PDB entry 7PEV | electron microscopy, 6.00 A resolution (low resolution: residue-level contacts below are approximate; hydrogen-bond / salt-bridge calls are withheld) | chains J and K of the 18 polymer chains in the assembly

# Chain J
Molecule: 702-nt DNA strand
Organism: synthetic construct
Sequence (702 nucleotides; numbered 1 to 702; the number before each row is that of its first residue):
     1 ATCGGCACTG GAACAGGATG TATATATGTG ACACGTGCCT GGAGACTAGG GAGTAATCCC
    61 CTTGGCGGTT AAAACGCGGG GGACAGCGCG TACGTGCGTT TAAGCGGTGC TAGAGCTGTC
   121 TACGACCAAT TGAGCGGCCT CGGCACCGGG ATTCTCCAGG GGATCCGGAT GCTCGGGTCC
   181 GGCACTGGAA CAGGATGTAT ATATGTGACA CGTGCCTGGA GACTAGGGAG TAATCCCCTT
   241 GGCGGTTAAA ACGCGGGGGA CAGCGCGTAC GTGCGTTTAA GCGGTGCTAG AGCTGTCTAC
   301 GACCAATTGA GCGGCCTCGG CACCGGGATT CTCCAGGGGA TCCGGATGCT CGGGTCCGGC
   361 ACTGGAACAG GATGTATATA TGTGACACGT GCCTGGAGAC TAGGGAGTAA TCCCCTTGGC
   421 GGTTAAAACG CGGGGGACAG CGCGTACGTG CGTTTAAGCG GTGCTAGAGC TGTCTACGAC
   481 CAATTGAGCG GCCTCGGCAC CGGGATTCTC CAGGGGATCC GGATGCTCGG GTCCGGCACT
   541 GGAACAGGAT GTATATATGT GACACGTGCC TGGAGACTAG GGAGTAATCC CCTTGGCGGT
   601 TAAAACGCGG GGGACAGCGC GTACGTGCGT TTAAGCGGTG CTAGAGCTGT CTACGACCAA
   661 TTGAGCGGCC TCGGCACCGG GATTCTCCAG GGGATCCGGG AT
Not modelled in the structure: 1-180, 352-524, 701-702

# Chain K
Name: Histone H3.2
Organism: Homo sapiens
Reference sequence: Q71DI3 (H32_HUMAN); residues 0-135 here correspond to UniProt positions 1-136 (UniProt number = residue number + 1)
Sequence (136 residues; each row starts with the number of its first residue; numbering starts at 0):
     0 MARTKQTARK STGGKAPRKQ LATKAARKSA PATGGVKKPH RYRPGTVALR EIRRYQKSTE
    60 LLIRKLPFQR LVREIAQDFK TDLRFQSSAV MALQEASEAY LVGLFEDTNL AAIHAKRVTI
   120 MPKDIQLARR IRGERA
Not modelled in the structure: 0-36, 134-135
Construct notes: engineered mutation Ala-110 (Cys111 in Q71DI3)
Swiss-Prot annotation at these positions:
  - modified residue: Arg-2 (Asymmetric dimethylarginine), Thr-3 (Phosphothreonine), Lys-4 (Allysine), Gln-5 (5-glutamyl dopamine), Thr-6 (Phosphothreonine), Arg-8 (Citrulline), Lys-9 (N6,N6,N6-trimethyllysine), Ser-10 (ADP-ribosylserine), Thr-11 (Phosphothreonine), Lys-14 (N6-(2-hydroxyisobutyryl)lysine), Arg-17 (Asymmetric dimethylarginine), Lys-18 (N6-(2-hydroxyisobutyryl)lysine), Lys-23 (N6-(2-hydroxyisobutyryl)lysine), Arg-26 (Citrulline), Lys-27 (N6,N6,N6-trimethyllysine), Ser-28 (ADP-ribosylserine), Lys-36 (N6,N6,N6-trimethyllysine), Lys-37 (N6-methyllysine), Tyr-41 (Phosphotyrosine), Lys-56 (N6,N6,N6-trimethyllysine) and 8 more in UniProt
  - lipidation: Lys-18 (N6-decanoyllysine)

# Chain J / chain K interface
Contacting residue pairs (29; chain J residue first):
  DG197(J) / Tyr-41(K)
  DG197(J) / Arg-49(K)
  DT198(J) / Arg-49(K)
  DT198(J) / Arg-53(K)
  DA199(J) / Lys-56(K)
  DC261(J) / Lys-115(K)
  DG271(J) / Arg-40(K)
  DG271(J) / Pro-43(K)
  DG271(J) / Gly-44(K)
  DT272(J) / Arg-40(K)
  DT272(J) / Pro-43(K)
  DT272(J) / Gly-44(K)
  DT272(J) / Thr-45(K)
  DT272(J) / Val-46(K)
  DT272(J) / Ala-47(K)
  DG273(J) / His-39(K)
  DG273(J) / Arg-40(K)
  DG273(J) / Tyr-41(K)
  DG273(J) / Val-46(K)
  DC274(J) / Pro-38(K)
  DA280(J) / Arg-63(K)
  DA280(J) / Leu-65(K)
  DA280(J) / Pro-66(K)
  DA280(J) / Arg-69(K)
  DG281(J) / Arg-63(K)
  DG281(J) / Lys-64(K)
  DG281(J) / Leu-65(K)
  DA289(J) / Arg-83(K)
  DG290(J) / Arg-83(K)
Other interface residues (no listed pair), chain J (14 interface residues in all): DT196, DA262
Other interface residues (no listed pair), chain K (22 interface residues in all): Arg-42, Glu-50, Asp-81

# In short
14 residues of chain J face 22 of chain K across their interface.
Here chain J is a 702-nt DNA strand (synthetic construct) and chain K is Histone H3.2 (Homo sapiens). Entry
7PEV (Nucleosome stack of the 4x177 nucleosome array containing H1) was determined by electron microscopy,
deposited together with 7PET, 7PEU, 7PEW, 7PEX, 7PEY, 7PEZ and 16 further entries.
